PDB entry 8QPQ | electron microscopy, 2.70 A resolution | chains TD and TB of the 15 polymer chains in the assembly

Chain TD:
Molecule: gp30
From: Haloferax tailed virus 1
Amino-acid sequence (115 residues; each row starts with the number of its first residue):
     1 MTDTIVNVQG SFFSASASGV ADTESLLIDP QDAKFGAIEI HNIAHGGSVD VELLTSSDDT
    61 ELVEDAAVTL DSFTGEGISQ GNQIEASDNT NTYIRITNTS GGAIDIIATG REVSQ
Disordered / not traced: 1
Modified residues: H45 (N1-phosphonohistidine; NEP)
Metal / ion sites: Mg2+ site 1: D59, D88, N91 (shared with 1 residue of chain LA); Mg2+ site 2: N89 (shared with 1 residue of chain LA); Mg2+ site 3 near D105 (its only coordinating residue here)

Chain TB:
Molecule: Prokaryotic polysaccharide deacetylase
From: Haloferax tailed virus 1
UniProtKB: A0A410N6W3 (A0A410N6W3_9CAUD); residue numbers follow UniProt; this construct covers 1-413
Amino-acid sequence (413 residues; each row starts with the number of its first residue):
     1 MTGLNPDGLG RTAAFSNTSA ESVSAVDATI DRLYAQDRIE IPTDSRQLFS TRGTVLRNFE
    61 DLSGWTANIG SLSAETSDVY VGSQSARLTA SSSAVDIRYS FGTAQDFTGK GFSMALKRID
   121 VSGSSDSTPI KIRLVDGNTN YRTFSARCRP GGGDEWGRRD FGFESEDTGF DVTNVQTMTV
   181 TTNSRSSIDI LVDDIRVVDS SGTGQVIVTI DDVHTGDKTA AEVFGRYGIP IGLAANAKFL
   241 DQSSSKLTTQ EFKDLLAKPH VYAVNHGYNH YDYGSYSIDE IEDDVIRGKY ELQDLGVREP
   301 NINHYVYPSG NYAQESIDML SNYHVMSWGT GAESFDALTP NQLTSPWHNL RCSFDSGTAE
   361 AEQAVNDAAT YNQTAHIYFH SDNVTQSEME SVAQTINSAD VTPITLMDFY NQQ
Disordered / not traced: 1
Metal / ion sites: Mg2+: E60, V81, Q84, D193; Zn2+: D212, H266, H270

Interface between chain TD and chain TB:
Residue-residue contacts (10):
  H45(TD) with T2(TB); G3(TB)
  I78(TD) with T2(TB), hydrogen bond (backbone-backbone); G3(TB), hydrogen bond (backbone-backbone); L4(TB), hydrophobic
  S79(TD) with T2(TB), hydrogen bond
  Q80(TD) with T2(TB), hydrogen bond (backbone-side chain); G3(TB); L4(TB); N5(TB)

Overview:
Chain TD and chain TB each contribute 4 residues to their interface; the contacts include 4 hydrogen bonds.
Polar contacts include S79(TD)-T2(TB), Q80(TD)-T2(TB) and I78(TD)-T2(TB). D59(TD), D88(TD) and N91(TD)
coordinate Mg2+ site 1. The Mg2+ site is built by E60(TB), V81(TB), Q84(TB) and D193(TB).
Chain TD is gp30 and chain TB is Prokaryotic polysaccharide deacetylase, both from Haloferax tailed virus 1;
the structure, C1 turret to capsid interface of full Haloferax tailed virus 1 adjacent to the portal-capsid
interface, was determined by electron microscopy together with 8QPG, 8QQN, 8QSI, 8QSY, 9FKB, 9H4P, 9H5B and
9H7V from the same study.
